2E2O - chain A; structure by X-ray diffraction, 1.65 A resolution.

Chain A:
Molecule: Hexokinase
Organism: Sulfolobus tokodaii
Notes: EC 2.7.1.1
UniProtKB: Q96Y14 (Q96Y14_SULTO); numbering as in UniProt (aligned over 1-299)
Sequence (299 residues; row label = number of the first residue in the row):
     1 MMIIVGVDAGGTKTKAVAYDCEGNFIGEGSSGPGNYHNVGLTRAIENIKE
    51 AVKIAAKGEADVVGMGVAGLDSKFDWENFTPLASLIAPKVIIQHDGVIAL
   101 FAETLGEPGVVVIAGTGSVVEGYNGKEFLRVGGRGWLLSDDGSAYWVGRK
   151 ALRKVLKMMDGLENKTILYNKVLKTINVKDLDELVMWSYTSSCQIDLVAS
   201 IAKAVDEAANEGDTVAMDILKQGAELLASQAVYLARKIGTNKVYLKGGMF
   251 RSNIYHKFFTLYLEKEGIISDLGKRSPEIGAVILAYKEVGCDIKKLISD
Disulfide bonds: Cys-21/Cys-291
Small-molecule neighbours: beta-D-glucopyranose (BGC): Asn-35, Ala-68, Gly-69, Leu-70, Asp-71, His-94, Asp-95, Ile-113, Gly-117, Ser-118, Val-119, Arg-130, Gly-133, Arg-134, Gly-135, Asp-140, Tyr-189

In short:
Chain A binds beta-D-glucopyranose.
Chain A is Hexokinase (Sulfolobus tokodaii); the structure, Crystal structure of Sulfolobus tokodaii
hexokinase in complex with glucose, was determined by X-ray diffraction (same publication as 2E2N and 2E2Q).
